8HIM - chains A and B of the 13 polymer chains in the assembly; structure by electron microscopy, 2.80 A resolution.

[Chain A]
Name: DNA-directed RNA polymerase V largest subunit
Source organism: Brassica oleracea
Sequence (2032 residues; each row starts with the number of its first residue):
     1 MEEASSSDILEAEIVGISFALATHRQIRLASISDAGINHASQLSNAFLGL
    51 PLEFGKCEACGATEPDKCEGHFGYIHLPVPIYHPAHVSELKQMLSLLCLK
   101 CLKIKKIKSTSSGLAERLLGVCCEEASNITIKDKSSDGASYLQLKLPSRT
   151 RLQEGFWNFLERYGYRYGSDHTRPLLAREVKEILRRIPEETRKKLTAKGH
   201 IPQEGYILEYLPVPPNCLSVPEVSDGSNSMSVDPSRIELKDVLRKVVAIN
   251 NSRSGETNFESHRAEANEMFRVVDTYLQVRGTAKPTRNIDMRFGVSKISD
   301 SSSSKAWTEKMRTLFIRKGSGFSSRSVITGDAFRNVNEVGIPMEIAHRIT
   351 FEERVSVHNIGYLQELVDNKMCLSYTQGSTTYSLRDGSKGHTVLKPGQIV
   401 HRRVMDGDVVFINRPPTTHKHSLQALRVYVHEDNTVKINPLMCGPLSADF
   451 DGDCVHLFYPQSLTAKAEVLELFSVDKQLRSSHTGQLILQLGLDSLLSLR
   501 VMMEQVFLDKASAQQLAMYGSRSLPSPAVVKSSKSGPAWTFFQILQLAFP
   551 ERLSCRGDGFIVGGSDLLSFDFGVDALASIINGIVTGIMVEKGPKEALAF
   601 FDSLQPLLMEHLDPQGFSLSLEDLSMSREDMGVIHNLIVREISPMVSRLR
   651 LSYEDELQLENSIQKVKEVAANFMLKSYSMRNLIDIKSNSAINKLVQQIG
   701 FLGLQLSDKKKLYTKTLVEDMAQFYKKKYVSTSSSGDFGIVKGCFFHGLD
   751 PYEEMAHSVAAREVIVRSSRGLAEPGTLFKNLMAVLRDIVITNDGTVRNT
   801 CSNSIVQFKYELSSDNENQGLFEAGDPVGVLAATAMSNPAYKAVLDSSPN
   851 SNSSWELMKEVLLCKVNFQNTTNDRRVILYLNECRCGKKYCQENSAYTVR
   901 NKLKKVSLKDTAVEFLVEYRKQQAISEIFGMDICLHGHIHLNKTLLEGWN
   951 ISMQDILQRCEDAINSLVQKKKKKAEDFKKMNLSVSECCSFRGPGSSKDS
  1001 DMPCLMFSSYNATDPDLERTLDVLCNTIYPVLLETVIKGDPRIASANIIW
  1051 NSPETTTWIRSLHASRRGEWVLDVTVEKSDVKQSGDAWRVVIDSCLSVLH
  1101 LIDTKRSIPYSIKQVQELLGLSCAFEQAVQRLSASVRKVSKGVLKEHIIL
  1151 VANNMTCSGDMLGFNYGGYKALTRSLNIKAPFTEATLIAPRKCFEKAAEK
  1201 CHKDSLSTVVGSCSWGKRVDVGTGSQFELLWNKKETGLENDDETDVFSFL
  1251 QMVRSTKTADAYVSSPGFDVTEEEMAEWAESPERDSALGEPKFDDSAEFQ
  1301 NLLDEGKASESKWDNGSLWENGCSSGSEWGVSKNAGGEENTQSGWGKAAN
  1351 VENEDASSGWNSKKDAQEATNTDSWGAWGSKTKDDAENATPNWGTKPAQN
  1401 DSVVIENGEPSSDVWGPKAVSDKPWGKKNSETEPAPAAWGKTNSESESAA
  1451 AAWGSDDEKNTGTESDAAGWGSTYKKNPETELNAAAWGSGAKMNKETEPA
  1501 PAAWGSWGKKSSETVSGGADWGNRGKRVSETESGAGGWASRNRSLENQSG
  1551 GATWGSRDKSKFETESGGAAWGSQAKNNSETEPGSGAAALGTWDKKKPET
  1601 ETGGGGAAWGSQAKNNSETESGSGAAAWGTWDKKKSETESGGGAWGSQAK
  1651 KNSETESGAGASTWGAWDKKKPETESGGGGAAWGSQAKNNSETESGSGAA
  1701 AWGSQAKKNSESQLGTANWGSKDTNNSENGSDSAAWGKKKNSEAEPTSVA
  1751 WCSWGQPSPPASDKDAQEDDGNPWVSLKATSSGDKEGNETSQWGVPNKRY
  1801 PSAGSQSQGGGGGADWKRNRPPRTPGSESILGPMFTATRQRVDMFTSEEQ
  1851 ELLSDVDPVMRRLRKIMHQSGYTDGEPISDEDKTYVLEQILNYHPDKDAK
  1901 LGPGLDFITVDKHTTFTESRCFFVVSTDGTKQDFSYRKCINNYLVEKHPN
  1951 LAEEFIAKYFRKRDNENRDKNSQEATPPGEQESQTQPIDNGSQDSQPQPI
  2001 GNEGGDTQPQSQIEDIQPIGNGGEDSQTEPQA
Not modelled in the structure: 1-320, 386-391, 921-932, 1177-1222, 1233-2032
Metal / ion sites: Mg2+: D449, D451, D453; Zn2+: H938, H940, C989, C1004
From the paper describing this entry:
  - Mg2+ coordination: D449, D451, D453
  - catalytic residues: D449, D451, D453

[Chain B]
Name: DNA-directed RNA polymerase IV and V subunit 2
Source organism: Brassica oleracea
Sequence (1169 residues; numbered 1 to 1169; the number before each row is that of its first residue):
     1 MTDIDIEEIEAAGEVDLRDLGEPFLQSFCKKAATSFFDEYGLVSHQLNSY
    51 NFFIEHGLQSVFESSGEMLVEPSFDPTKNKDHEWRYATVKFGEVSVDKPT
   101 LYSDDKELVFLPWHARLQNMTYSARMKVNVDVEVFVKKVVKRDKFKTGQD
   151 EYVEKQILSKKTQDIPIGRIPVMVKSVLCNTTEKGKNGESYRKGECAFDQ
   201 GGYFVIKGAEKVFIAQEQICTKRLWISNSPWTVSYRSETKRNRFIVRLSE
   251 NQKAEDFKRKEKVLTVYFLSTEIPVWVLFFALGVASDKEAVDLIAFDGGD
   301 ASITNSVVASIQEADSVCEDFRHGRNALAYVEQQIKGTKFPPGESVDECL
   351 SLYLFPGLKSLTQKARFLGYMVKCLFSAYAGKRKCENRDNFRNKRIELAG
   401 ELLERELRVHLAHARRTMTKAMQRHLTGDGDLKPIEHYLDASIITNGLSR
   451 AFSTGAWCHPFRKMERVSGVVANLGRANPLQSLIDLRRTRQQVLYTGRVG
   501 DARYPHPSHWGRLCFLSTPDGENCGLVKNLSLLGLVSTQIMEPVVEELFD
   551 SGMEELMDDTSTPLSGKHKVLLNGDWVGVCSDSDYFVADLKSRRRQSELP
   601 RQMEIKLDKDDKEVRIFTDAGRLLRPLLVVENLHKLKQSKPSKYTFEHLL
   651 DQGILELIGIEEEEDCTTAWGTKQLLKQQKSYTHCELDLSFLLGVSCAIV
   701 PFANHDHGRRVLYQSQKHCQQAIGFCSTNPNIRCDTLSQQLFYPQRPLFK
   751 TMASECLQKDVLFNGQNAIVAVNVHLGFNQEDSIVMNKASLERGMFRSEQ
   801 IRSYKADVDSKDSEKRKKMDEVVQFGKTHSKIGRVDSLDDDGFPFVGANM
   851 HSGDIVIGRCTESGTDHSVKLKHTERGIVQKVVLSSNDDGKNYATVSLRQ
   901 VRSPCLGDKFSSMHGQKGVLGYIEEQENFAFTNQGIVPDIVINPHAFPSR
   951 QTPGQLLEAALSKGIACPMQKKKGKSDAYSKVTRHATPFSTPSVDDITDQ
  1001 LHRAGFSRSGNERVYNGRTGEMMRSLIFMGPNFYQRLIHMSEDKVKFRNT
  1051 GPVHPLTRQPVADRKRFGGIKFGEMERDCLIAHGASANLHERLFTLSDSS
  1101 QMHICRNCKSAANVIERVASSGRRIRGPYCRLCESPDYVVMVNVPYGAKL
  1151 LYQELFSMGICLNFETNLC
Not modelled in the structure: 1-14, 73-85, 135-161, 184-190, 253-257, 811-821, 1049-1169
From the paper describing this entry:
  - binding site for the 34-nt DNA strand: Y495
  - binding site for the 34-nt DNA strand: Y495

[Interface between chain A and chain B]
Pairs across the interface - 142 pairs, chain A then chain B:
  F322(A) - R1048(B)
  S323(A) - F1047(B)
  S323(A) - R1048(B)  hydrogen bond (backbone-backbone)
  S324(A) - K1046(B)  hydrogen bond (side chain-backbone)
  R325(A) - K1044(B)
  R325(A) - V1045(B)
  R325(A) - K1046(B)  hydrogen bond (backbone-backbone)
  V327(A) - K1044(B)
  T329(A) - L906(B)
  T329(A) - L920(B)
  D331(A) - F778(B)
  F333(A) - L776(B)
  I345(A) - V1045(B)  hydrophobic
  I345(A) - K1046(B)
  I345(A) - F1047(B)  hydrophobic
  R348(A) - F1047(B)
  D433(A) - L906(B)
  N434(A) - S1041(B)
  N434(A) - E1042(B)
  N434(A) - V1045(B)
  T435(A) - L906(B)
  T435(A) - G907(B)
  T435(A) - S1041(B)
  K437(A) - L906(B)
  C443(A) - E781(B)
  A448(A) - E781(B)
  D449(A) - E781(B)
  F450(A) - Q780(B)
  F450(A) - E781(B)  hydrogen bond (backbone-backbone)
  F450(A) - D782(B)
  F450(A) - S783(B)
  F450(A) - V919(B)
  D451(A) - K909(B)
  D451(A) - K917(B)  salt bridge
  L493(A) - Q780(B)
  L493(A) - E781(B)
  L493(A) - H945(B)  hydrogen bond (backbone-side chain)
  D494(A) - V774(B)
  D494(A) - G777(B)
  D494(A) - Q780(B)
  D494(A) - N943(B)
  D494(A) - H945(B)  salt bridge
  L497(A) - H945(B)
  M609(A) - L776(B)
  M609(A) - G777(B)
  M609(A) - Q780(B)
  E610(A) - L776(B)
  D613(A) - L776(B)
  D613(A) - M1023(B)
  P614(A) - M1023(B)
  Q615(A) - M1023(B)
  Q615(A) - R1024(B)
  Q615(A) - S1025(B)  hydrogen bond (backbone-backbone)
  G616(A) - N773(B)
  G616(A) - M1023(B)
  G616(A) - S1025(B)  hydrogen bond (backbone-side chain)
  F617(A) - V772(B)
  F617(A) - N773(B)  hydrogen bond (backbone-side chain)
  F617(A) - P944(B)
  S618(A) - V772(B)  hydrogen bond (side chain-backbone)
  S618(A) - L1026(B)
  S618(A) - I1027(B)
  S618(A) - F1028(B)  hydrogen bond (side chain-backbone)
  L619(A) - P944(B)
  L619(A) - L956(B)  hydrophobic
  L619(A) - F1028(B)
  S620(A) - S1009(B)
  S620(A) - N1011(B)
  L621(A) - L956(B)  hydrophobic
  L621(A) - S1009(B)  hydrogen bond (backbone-backbone)
  R628(A) - D995(B)  salt bridge
  M680(A) - P948(B)  hydrophobic
  L683(A) - P944(B)
  L683(A) - H945(B)
  I684(A) - P948(B)  hydrophobic
  K694(A) - S949(B)
  K694(A) - Q951(B)
  Q697(A) - Q951(B)
  Q698(A) - F947(B)
  Q698(A) - P948(B)
  Q698(A) - Q951(B)
  Q698(A) - P953(B)
  L712(A) - Y504(B)
  Y713(A) - D501(B)
  Y713(A) - Y504(B)  hydrophobic
  T714(A) - D501(B)  hydrogen bond
  T716(A) - D501(B)
  L717(A) - D501(B)
  L717(A) - P505(B)
  D720(A) - H506(B)  salt bridge
  D720(A) - P507(B)
  F724(A) - P507(B)  hydrophobic
  F724(A) - W510(B)  hydrophobic
  K727(A) - E663(B)  hydrogen bond (side chain-backbone)
  K727(A) - C666(B)
  K728(A) - W510(B)
  K728(A) - W670(B)
  Y729(A) - W670(B)
  V730(A) - Y682(B)  hydrophobic
  F745(A) - H705(B)
  F745(A) - D706(B)
  F745(A) - H707(B)
  F745(A) - Q951(B)
  F746(A) - H705(B)
  F746(A) - V994(B)  hydrophobic
  H747(A) - H705(B)
  G748(A) - N704(B)
  G748(A) - H705(B)
  L749(A) - N704(B)  hydrogen bond (backbone-side chain)
  L749(A) - F989(B)
  D750(A) - W670(B)
  D750(A) - F989(B)
  P751(A) - W510(B)  hydrophobic
  P751(A) - L689(B)  hydrophobic
  P751(A) - F989(B)  hydrophobic
  E754(A) - F515(B)
  E754(A) - L516(B)
  E754(A) - N704(B)
  E754(A) - F989(B)
  M755(A) - H506(B)
  M755(A) - F515(B)  hydrophobic
  H757(A) - H707(B)
  H757(A) - G708(B)  hydrogen bond (side chain-backbone)
  S758(A) - P505(B)
  S758(A) - F515(B)  hydrogen bond (side chain-backbone)
  V759(A) - P505(B)
  R762(A) - R503(B)  hydrogen bond (side chain-backbone)
  R762(A) - P505(B)
  R762(A) - F515(B)  hydrogen bond (side chain-backbone)
  R762(A) - T518(B)
  R762(A) - C524(B)
  R762(A) - G525(B)
  E763(A) - Y504(B)
  I765(A) - R709(B)
  V766(A) - C524(B)  hydrophobic
  R770(A) - T496(B)  hydrogen bond (side chain-backbone)
  R770(A) - G497(B)
  R770(A) - R503(B)
  R770(A) - E522(B)
  N1026(A) - K258(B)
  N1026(A) - R259(B)
  T1027(A) - K258(B)
Also at the interface, not in a pair above, chain A (88 interface residues in all): S326, I328, G330, I349, P440, Q505, L612, E622, L624, N682, M721, Y752, A761, V764, S768, S769, P1030, V1031
Also at the interface, not in a pair above, chain B (88 interface residues in all): N387, G500, D520, G521, E664, T668, L692, L712, N779, G918, G921, L957, A960, T998, R1008, N1016, R1018

[Summary]
The chain A/chain B interface involves 88 residues from each chain, with 19 hydrogen bonds and 4 salt bridges.
Among the polar pairs are D451(A)-K917(B), D494(A)-H945(B) and R628(A)-D995(B). The Mg2+ site is built by
D449(A), D451(A) and D453(A). The paper reports catalytic residues D449(A), D451(A) and D453(A); a binding
site for the 34-nt DNA strand at Y495(B).
Chain A is DNA-directed RNA polymerase V largest subunit and chain B is DNA-directed RNA polymerase IV and V
subunit 2, both from Brassica oleracea; the structure, A cryo-EM structure of B. oleracea RNA polymerase V
elongation complex at 2.73 Angstrom, was determined by electron microscopy together with 8HIL from the same
study.
